PDB entry 3EDR | X-ray diffraction, 2.45 A resolution | chains B and E of the 6 polymer chains in the assembly

Chain B:
Name: Caspase-7
From: Homo sapiens
Notes: EC 3.4.22.60; fragment: P10 subunit to 303)
UniProtKB: P55210 (CASP7_HUMAN); residue numbers follow UniProt; this construct covers 207-303
Amino-acid sequence (97 residues; numbered 207 to 303; the number before each row is that of its first residue):
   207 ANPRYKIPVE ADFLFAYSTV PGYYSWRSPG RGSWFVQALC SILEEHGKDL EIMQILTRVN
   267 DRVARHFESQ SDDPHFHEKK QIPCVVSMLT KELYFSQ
Disordered / not traced: 207-210
Curated features (UniProtKB/Swiss-Prot):
  - region: Val226 to Gly238 (Loop L3), Glu274 to Ile288 (Loop L4)
  - site: Tyr223 (Involved in allosteric regulation)
  - modified residue: Arg233 (Microbial infection: ADP-riboxanated arginine), Ser239 (Phosphoserine)
  - mutagenesis: Tyr223 (Y223A/F/W/D/E: Does not significantly affect thiol protease catalytic efficiency), Tyr229 (Y229W: Strongly reduced thiol protease catalytic efficiency), Tyr230 to Ser234 (In esCasp-7 V3 mutant; promotes specificity toward alternate peptides with VEID, YVAD, WEHD, LETD or LEHD sequence; when associated with C-276. In esCasp-7 V4 mutant ...), Trp232 to Ser234 (In dsCasp-7 mutant; unable to cleave DEVD and VEID peptides; when associated with F-276), Arg233 (R233A: Abolished ADP-riboxanation by C.violaceum CopC), Ser239 (S239A: Abolished phosphorylation by PAK2; when associated with A-30 and A-173; S239E: Mimics phosphorylation; leading to inactivate thiol protease activity), Gln276 (Q276C: In esCasp-7 V3 mutant; promotes specificity toward alternate peptides with VEID, YVAD, WEHD, LETD or LEHD sequence; when associated with 230-V--V-234; Q276D: In esCasp-7 V4 mutant ...), Cys290 (C290S: Decreased phosphorylation by PAK2; C290T/N: Does not significantly affect thiol protease catalytic activity)
From the paper describing this entry:
  - binding site for Inhibitor Ac-ldesd-cho peptide (chain E): Tyr230, Gln276 to Ser277, Asp278
  - specificity-determining residues: Pro235

Chain E:
Name: Inhibitor Ac-ldesd-cho peptide
Amino-acid sequence (6 residues; each row starts with the number of its first residue):
   701 XLDESX
Modified residues: ACE (acetyl group) at position 701; ASJ ((3S)-3-amino-4-hydroxybutanoic acid) at position 706

Chain B / chain E interface:
Pairs across the interface (19):
  Tyr230(B) - Ser705(E)
  Ser231(B) - Ser705(E)
  Ser231(B) - ASJ_706(E)  hydrogen bond (backbone-backbone)
  Trp232(B) - Asp703(E)
  Trp232(B) - Glu704(E)
  Arg233(B) - Asp703(E)
  Arg233(B) - Glu704(E)  salt bridge
  Arg233(B) - Ser705(E)  hydrogen bond (side chain-backbone)
  Arg233(B) - ASJ_706(E)
  Ser234(B) - Asp703(E)
  Pro235(B) - ACE_701(E)
  Pro235(B) - Leu702(E)
  Pro235(B) - Glu704(E)
  Trp240(B) - Asp703(E)
  Ser275(B) - Asp703(E)
  Gln276(B) - Leu702(E)
  Gln276(B) - Asp703(E)  hydrogen bond (backbone-side chain)
  Ser277(B) - Leu702(E)
  Asp278(B) - Leu702(E)
Also at the interface, not in a pair above, chain B (12 interface residues in all): Glu274

In short:
The interface between chain B and chain E involves 12 residues on one side and 6 on the other; the contacts
include 3 hydrogen bonds and 1 salt bridge. Among the polar pairs are Arg233(B)-Glu704(E), Arg233(B)-Ser705(E)
and Gln276(B)-Asp703(E). From the paper: a binding site for Inhibitor Ac-ldesd-cho peptide (chain E) at
Tyr230(B), Gln276(B) and Asp278(B); the specificity determinant Pro235(B).
Chain B is Caspase-7 (Homo sapiens) and chain E is Inhibitor Ac-ldesd-cho peptide; the structure, The crystal
structure of caspase-7 in complex with Acetyl-LDESD-CHO, was determined by X-ray diffraction together with
3EDQ from the same study.
